Entry 3WD3 (X-ray diffraction, 2.20 A resolution); this record covers chain A.

[Chain A]
Name: Chitinase B
Organism: Serratia marcescens
Notes: EC 3.2.1.14
UniProtKB: P11797 (CHIB_SERMA); numbering as in UniProt (aligned over 2-499)
Amino-acid sequence (503 residues; each row starts with the number of its first residue; numbers below 1 keep their minus sign (Asp-3 is residue -3)):
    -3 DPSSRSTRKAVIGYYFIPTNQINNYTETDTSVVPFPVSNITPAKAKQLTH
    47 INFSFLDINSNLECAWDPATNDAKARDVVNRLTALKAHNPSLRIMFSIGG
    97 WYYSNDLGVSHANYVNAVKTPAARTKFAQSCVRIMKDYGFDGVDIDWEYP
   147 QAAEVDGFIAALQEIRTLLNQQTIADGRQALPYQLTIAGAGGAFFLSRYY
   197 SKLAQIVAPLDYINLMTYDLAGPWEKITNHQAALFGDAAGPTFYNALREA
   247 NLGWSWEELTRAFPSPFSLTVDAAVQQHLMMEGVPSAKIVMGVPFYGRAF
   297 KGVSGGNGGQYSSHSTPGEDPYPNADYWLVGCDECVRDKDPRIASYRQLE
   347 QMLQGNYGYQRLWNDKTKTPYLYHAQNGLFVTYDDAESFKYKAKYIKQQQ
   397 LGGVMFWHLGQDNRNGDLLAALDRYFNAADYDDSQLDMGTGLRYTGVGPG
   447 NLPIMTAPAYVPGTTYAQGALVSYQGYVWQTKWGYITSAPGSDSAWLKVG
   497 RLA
Disordered / not traced: -3 to 1, 499
Cystine bridges: Cys328-Cys331
Construct notes: expression tag (-3 to 1)
Small-molecule neighbours: A1L ([2-[[(2S)-1-[bis(phenylmethyl)amino]-5-[[N-(methylcarbamoyl)carbamimidoyl]amino]-1-oxidanylidene-pentan-2-yl]amino]-2-oxidanylidene-ethyl]-diazonio-azanide): Tyr10, Phe51, Trp97, Asp142, Glu144, Met212, Tyr214, Asp215, Pro219, Trp220, Tyr292, Arg294, Asp316, Asp336, Arg338, Ile339, Trp403, Gln407
Curated features (UniProtKB/Swiss-Prot):
  - active site: Glu144 (Proton donor)
  - binding site (chitin): Asp68, Ala69, Gly95 to Tyr98, Tyr145, Met212 to Asp215, Trp403

[Overview]
Chain A binds compound A1L. UniProt lists active-site residue Glu144 and 12 chitin-binding residues.
Chain A is Chitinase B (Serratia marcescens); the structure, Serratia marcescens Chitinase B complexed with
azide inhibitor, was determined by X-ray diffraction (same publication as 3WD0, 3WD1, 3WD2 and 3WD4).
